Entry 8Q72 (electron microscopy, 4.17 A resolution (low resolution: residue-level contacts below are approximate; hydrogen-bond / salt-bridge calls are withheld)); this record covers chains I and J of the 16 polymer chains in the assembly.

# Chain I
Molecule: JetB
Source organism: Escherichia coli
Notes: engineered mutation(s): "G" as been added to the C-terminus
Amino-acid sequence (250 residues; row label = number of the first residue in the row):
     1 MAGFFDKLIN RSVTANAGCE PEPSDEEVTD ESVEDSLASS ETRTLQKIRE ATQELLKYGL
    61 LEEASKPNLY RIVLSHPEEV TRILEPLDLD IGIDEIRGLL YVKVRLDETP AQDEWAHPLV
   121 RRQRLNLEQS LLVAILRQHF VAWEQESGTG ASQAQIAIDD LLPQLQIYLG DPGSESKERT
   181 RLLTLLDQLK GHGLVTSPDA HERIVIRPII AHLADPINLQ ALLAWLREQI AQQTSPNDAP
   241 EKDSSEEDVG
Not modelled in the structure: 1-39, 235-250

# Chain J
Molecule: JetA
Source organism: Escherichia coli
Reference sequence: A0A4V3QHV5 (A0A4V3QHV5_ECOLX); residues 1-498 here = UniProt positions 1-498
Amino-acid sequence (503 residues; row label = number of the first residue in the row; numbers below 1 keep their minus sign (Gly-3 is residue -3)):
    -3 GPAAMEENTR QRTENYISAK NQHPAWILLA TRRAPLVLSC LKTLFEKSHD GIPLEEAIQS
    57 LSSILIEHVS QEQYDINQDN PFLQASRELR EWIKRRLIVE RDGRIFATDA LEVAITFVES
   117 LDNRFMTSTA SRLSTVQREI ENLETRLNPN PANRVATLRR RISELERELQ EAEAGHIEVL
   177 ETHQAVEHIR DVYNLASSLR ADFRRVEDSW READRALRQS IIGEQYHRGD IVERLLNDQD
   237 ALLNTPEGRV FDSFQQQLRQ SSELKAMSER LRVILSHPSA SDALNRLQRH DLRWLVKRLV
   297 DESQTVLQAR ARSERDVRGF MKTGLAAEHH RVGHLLNEFL NLALKLDWQR QMIRKQEVPL
   357 PAVGVAVTGI PAIERLRFKE VDDEAEQTLD LSNHAADLTQ IGDDFWDAFN GLDREVLIQQ
   417 TLQLLAKENR PVGLAELAEL LPPAHDLETF AVWIGMAREA GIEVIDSQRE FAELSDGEGR
   477 RWRFNLPTTG LESQALMDID WEG
Not modelled in the structure: -3 to 0, 145-176, 499
Construct notes: expression tag (-3 to 0, 499); conflict Asp187 (Glu in A0A4V3QHV5); engineered mutation Glu435 (Ala in A0A4V3QHV5)

# Interface between chain I and chain J
Pairs across the interface (45; chain I residue first):
  Leu56(I) - Pro367(J)
  Lys57(I) - Pro367(J)
  Tyr58(I) - Pro367(J)
  Gly59(I) - Pro367(J)
  Leu89(I) - Ile366(J)
  Val102(I) - Ala368(J)
  Lys103(I) - Glu370(J)
  Val104(I) - Glu370(J)
  Glu114(I) - Arg373(J)
  Trp115(I) - Glu370(J)
  Trp115(I) - Arg371(J)
  Leu119(I) - Thr364(J)
  Leu119(I) - Gly365(J)
  Leu119(I) - Ile366(J)
  Val120(I) - Ile366(J)
  Val120(I) - Arg371(J)
  Arg121(I) - Arg371(J)
  Arg122(I) - Glu370(J)
  Arg122(I) - Arg371(J)
  Arg122(I) - Arg373(J)
  Gln123(I) - Arg371(J)
  Gln123(I) - Leu372(J)
  Gln123(I) - Arg373(J)
  Arg124(I) - Arg373(J)
  Arg124(I) - Phe374(J)
  Arg124(I) - Glu376(J)
  Leu125(I) - Arg373(J)
  Leu125(I) - Phe374(J)
  Leu125(I) - Lys375(J)
  Asn126(I) - Lys375(J)
  Leu127(I) - Lys375(J)
  Ser130(I) - Phe374(J)
  Ser130(I) - Lys375(J)
  Val133(I) - Phe374(J)
  Gly191(I) - Arg371(J)
  His192(I) - Arg371(J)
  His192(I) - Leu372(J)
  Leu194(I) - Ile369(J)
  Leu194(I) - Leu372(J)
  Ile209(I) - Ile369(J)
  Leu213(I) - Ile369(J)
  Leu213(I) - Phe374(J)
  Leu219(I) - Phe374(J)
  Leu222(I) - Lys375(J)
  Trp225(I) - Asp378(J)
Also at the interface, not in a pair above, chain I (31 interface residues in all): Leu131, His212
Also at the interface, not in a pair above, chain J (15 interface residues in all): Val363

# In short
31 residues of chain I and 15 residues of chain J are in contact.
Chain I is JetB and chain J is JetA, both from Escherichia coli; the structure, E. coli plasmid-borne
JetABCD(E248A) core in a cleavage-competent state, was determined by electron microscopy.
